Entry 1VQN (X-ray diffraction, 2.40 A resolution); this record covers chains 0 and P of the 33 polymer chains in the assembly.

== Chain 0 ==
Molecule: 23S ribosomal RNA
Organism: Haloarcula marismortui
Sequence (2922 nucleotides; row label = number of the first residue in the row):
     2 UUGGCUACUA UGCCAGCUGG UGGAUUGCUC GGCUCAGGCG CUGAUGAAGG ACGUGCCAAG
    62 CUGCGAUAAG CCAUGGGGAG CCGCACGGAG GCGAAGAACC AUGGAUUUCC GAAUGAGAAU
   122 CUCUCUAACA AUUGCUUCGC GCAAUGAGGA ACCCCGAGAA CUGAAACAUC UCAGUAUCGG
   182 GAGGAACAGA AAACGCAAUG UGAUGUCGUU AGUAACCGCG AGUGAACGCG AUACAGCCCA
   242 AACCGAAGCC CUCACGGGCA AUGUGGUGUC AGGGCUACCU CUCAUCAGCC GACCGUCUCG
   302 ACGAAGUCUC UUGGAACAGA GCGUGAUACA GGGUGACAAC CCCGUACUCG AGACCAGUAC
   362 GACGUGCGGU AGUGCCAGAG UAGCGGGGGU UGGAUAUCCC UCGCGAAUAA CGCAGGCAUC
   422 GACUGCGAAG GCUAAACACA ACCUGAGACC GAUAGUGAAC AAGUAGUGUG AACGAACGCU
   482 GCAAAGUACC CUCAGAAGGG AGGCGAAAUA GAGCAUGAAA UCAGUUGGCG AUCGAGCGAC
   542 AGGGCAUACA AGGUCCCUCG ACGAAUGACC GACGCGCGAG CGUCCAGUAA GACUCACGGG
   602 AAGCCGAUGU UCUGUCGUAC GUUUUGAAAA ACGAGCCAGG GAGUGUGUCU GCAUGGCAAG
   662 UCUAACCGGA GUAUCCGGGG AGGCACAGGG AAACCGACAU GGCCGCAGGG CUUUGCCCGA
   722 GGGCCGCCGU CUUCAAGGGC GGGGAGCCAU GUGGACACGA CCCGAAUCCG GACGAUCUAC
   782 GCAUGGACAA GAUGAAGCGU GCCGAAAGGC ACGUGGAAGU CUGUUAGAGU UGGUGUCCUA
   842 CAAUACCCUC UCGUGAUCUA UGUGUAGGGG UGAAAGGCCC AUCGAGUCCG GCAACAGCUG
   902 GUUCCAAUCG AAACAUGUCG AAGCAUGACC UCCGCCGAGG UAGUCUGUGA GGUAGAGCGA
   962 CCGAUUGGUG UGUCCGCCUC CGAGAGGAGU CGGCACACCU GUCAAACUCC AAACUUACAG
  1022 ACGCCGUUUG ACGCGGGGAU UCCGGUGCGC GGGGUAAGCC UGUGUACCAG GAGGGGAACA
  1082 ACCCAGAGAU AGGUUAAGGU CCCCAAGUGU GGAUUAAGUG UAAUCCUCUG AAGGUGGUCU
  1142 CGAGCCCUAG ACAGCCGGGA GGUGAGCUUA GAAGCAGCUA CCCUCUAAGA AAAGCGUAAC
  1202 AGCUUACCGG CCGAGGUUUG AGGCGCCCAA AAUGAUCGGG ACUCAAAUCC ACCACCGAGA
  1262 CCUGUCCGUA CCACUCAUAC UGGUAAUCGA GUAGAUUGGC GCUCUAAUUG GAUGGAAGUA
  1322 GGGGUGAAAA CUCCUAUGGA CCGAUUAGUG ACGAAAAUCC UGGCCAUAGU AGCAGCGAUA
  1382 GUCGGGUGAG AACCCCGACG GCCUAAUGGA UAAGGGUUCC UCAGCACUGC UGAUCAGCUG
  1442 AGGGUUAGCC GGUCCUAAGU CAUACCGCAA CUCGACUAUG ACGAAAUGGG AAACGGGUUA
  1502 AUAUUCCCGU GCCACUAUGC AGUGAAAGUU GACGCCCUGG GGUCGAUCAC GCUGGGCAUU
  1562 CGCCCAGUCG AACCGUCCAA CUCCGUGGAA GCCGUAAUGG CAGGAAGCGG ACGAACGGCG
  1622 GCAUAGGGAA ACGUGAUUCA ACCUGGGGCC CAUGAAAAGA CGAGCAUAGU GUCCGUACCG
  1682 AGAACCGACA CAGGUGUCCA UGGCGGCGAA AGCCAAGGCC UGUCGGGAGC AACCAACGUU
  1742 AGGGAAUUCG GCAAGUUAGU CCCGUACCUU CGGAAGAAGG GAUGCCUGCU CCGGAACGGA
  1802 GCAGGUCGCA GUGACUCGGA AGCUCGGACU GUCUAGUAAC AACAUAGGUG ACCGCAAAUC
  1862 CGCAAGGACU CGUACGGUCA CUGAAUCCUG CCCAGUGCAG GUAUCUGAAC ACCUCGUACA
  1922 AGAGGACGAA GGACCUGUCA ACGGCGGGGG UAACUAUGAC CCUCUUAAGG UAGCGUAGUA
  1982 CCUUGCCGCA UCAGUAGCGG CUUGCAUGAA UGGAUUAACC AGAGCUUCAC UGUCCCAACG
  2042 UUGGGCCCGG UGAACUGUAC AUUCCAGUGC GGAGUCUGGA GACACCCAGG GGGAAGCGAA
  2102 GACCCUAUGG AGCUUUACUG CAGGCUGUCG CUGAGACGUG GUCGCCGAUG UGCAGCAUAG
  2162 GUAGGAGACA CUACACAGGU ACCCGCGCUA GCGGGCCACC GAGUCAACAG UGAAAUACUA
  2222 CCCGUCGGUG ACUGCGACUC UCACUCCGGG AGGAGGACAC CGAUAGCCGG GCAGUUUGAC
  2282 UGGGGCGGUA CGCGCUCGAA AAGAUAUCGA GCGCGCCCUA UGGCUAUCUC AGCCGGGACA
  2342 GAGACCCGGC GAAGAGUGCA AGAGCAAAAG AUAGCUUGAC AGUGUUCUUC CCAACGAGGA
  2402 ACGCUGACGC GAAAGCGUGG UCUAGCGAAC CAAUUAGCCU GCUUGAUGCG GGCAAUUGAU
  2462 GACAGAAAAG CUACCCUAGG GAUAACAGAG UCGUCACUCG CAAGAGCACA UAUCGACCGA
  2522 GUGGCUUGCU ACCUCGAUGU CGGUUCCCUC CAUCCUGCCC GUGCAGAAGC GGGCAAGGGU
  2582 GAGGUUGUUC GCCUAUUAAA GGAGGUCGUG AGCUGGGUUU AGACCGUCGU GAGACAGGUC
  2642 GGCUGCUAUC UACUGGGUGU GUAAUGGUGU CUGACAAGAA CGACCGUAUA GUACGAGAGG
  2702 AACUACGGUU GGUGGCCACU GGUGUACCGG UUGUUCGAGA GAGCACGUGC CGGGUAGCCA
  2762 CGCCACACGG GGUAAGAGCU GAACGCAUCU AAGCUCGAAA CCCACUUGGA AAAGAGACAC
  2822 CGCCGAGGUC CCGCGUACAA GACGCGGUCG AUAGACUCGG GGUGUGCGCG UCGAGGUAAC
  2882 GAGACGUUAA GCCCACGAGC ACUAACAGAC CAAAGCCAUC AU
Unresolved in the structure: 2-9, 126-127, 715, 971-998, 1560, 1952-1963, 2137-2236, 2339-2343, 2665-2666, 2915-2923
Modified positions: 1MA (6-hydro-1-methyladenosine-5'-monophosphate) at position 628, OMU (o2'-methyluridine 5'-monophosphate) at position 2587, OMG (o2'-methylguanosine-5'-monophosphate) at position 2588, UR3 (3-methyluridine-5'-monophoshate) at position 2619, PSU (pseudouridine-5'-monophosphate) at position 2621
Ion coordination: Na+ site 1: U12 (together with Sr2+) (shared with 1 residue of chain R); Mg2+ site 1 near G28 (its only coordinating residue here); Sr2+ site 1: G33, C34, U457; Na+ site 2: C40, C443; Na+ site 3: G56, A59, G61; Na+ site 4: G66, U107, U108; Sr2+ site 2: G84, C85 (shared with 1 residue of chain T); Sr2+ site 3: C85, A86, C87 (shared with 1 residue of chain T); Mg2+ site 2: U115, G118; Na+ site 5: C130, U146; Na+ site 6: C141, G142; Sr2+ site 4: G147, A183 (shared with 1 residue of chain M); 79 more Mg2+ sites not listed; 2 more K+ sites not listed; 57 more Na+ sites not listed; 86 more Sr2+ sites not listed

== Chain P ==
Protein: 50S ribosomal protein L19E
Organism: Haloarcula marismortui
Reference sequence: P14119 (RL19_HALMA); numbering as in UniProt (aligned over 0-148)
Amino-acid sequence (149 residues; row label = number of the first residue in the row; numbering starts at 0):
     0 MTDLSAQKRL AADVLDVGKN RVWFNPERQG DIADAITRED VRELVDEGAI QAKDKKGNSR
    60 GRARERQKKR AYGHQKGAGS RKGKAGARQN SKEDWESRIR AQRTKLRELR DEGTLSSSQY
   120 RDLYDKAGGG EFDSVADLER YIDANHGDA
Unresolved in the structure: 0, 144-148

== How chain 0 and chain P interact ==
Pairs across the interface (175):
  G792(0) with Lys83(P), sugar contact; Ala86(P), sugar contact
  A793(0) with Lys83(P), sugar contact; Gly85(P), hydrogen bond to the phosphate; Ala86(P), hydrogen bond to the phosphate
  G800(0) with Gly127(P), sugar contact; Gly128(P), hydrogen bond to the base
  U801(0) with Asp124(P), sugar contact; Lys125(P), phosphate contact; Gly128(P), sugar contact; Glu130(P), hydrogen bond to the sugar
  G802(0) with Lys125(P), phosphate contact; Glu130(P), sugar contact
  U815(0) with Trp94(P), sugar contact
  G816(0) with Lys91(P), salt bridge to the phosphate
  G817(0) with Lys91(P), salt bridge to the phosphate
  G1386(0) with Gln28(P), hydrogen bond to the base
  G1387(0) with Thr1(P), hydrogen bond to the sugar; Gln28(P), hydrogen bond to the sugar
  U1388(0) with Thr1(P), hydrogen bond to the sugar
  C1395(0) with Asp2(P), hydrogen bond to the sugar
  C1396(0) with Thr1(P), sugar contact; Asp2(P), sugar contact; Leu3(P), hydrogen bond to the sugar
  C1397(0) with Lys7(P), salt bridge to the phosphate; Phe23(P), hydrogen bond to the sugar; Pro25(P), sugar contact; Gln28(P), sugar contact
  G1398(0) with Lys7(P), salt bridge to the phosphate; Val21(P), phosphate contact; Trp22(P), hydrogen bond to the phosphate; Phe23(P), hydrogen bond to the phosphate; Pro25(P), sugar contact
  A1399(0) with Trp22(P), phosphate contact; Lys52(P), salt bridge to the phosphate
  U1422(0) with Ala5(P), phosphate contact
  U1499(0) with Arg41(P), salt bridge to the phosphate
  U1500(0) with Arg37(P), phosphate contact; Arg41(P), salt bridge to the phosphate
  A1501(0) with Arg8(P), hydrogen bond to the phosphate; Leu9(P), phosphate contact; Ile35(P), sugar contact; Thr36(P), phosphate contact; Arg37(P), salt bridge to the phosphate
  A1502(0) with Arg8(P), salt bridge to the phosphate; Arg37(P), salt bridge to the phosphate
  U1539(0) with Lys91(P), sugar contact
  G1540(0) with Glu95(P), sugar contact; Arg99(P), hydrogen bond to the phosphate
  G1541(0) with Arg99(P), salt bridge to the phosphate
  U1548(0) with Arg59(P), hydrogen bond to the phosphate
  C1549(0) with Arg59(P), salt bridge to the phosphate; Arg63(P), salt bridge to the phosphate; Gln66(P), sugar contact
  C1565(0) with Ser58(P), hydrogen bond to the sugar; Arg59(P), phosphate contact; Gly60(P), phosphate contact; Arg63(P), salt bridge to the phosphate
  C1566(0) with Gly56(P), phosphate contact; Asn57(P), phosphate contact; Ser58(P), phosphate contact; Arg59(P), hydrogen bond to the phosphate; Arg63(P), salt bridge to the phosphate
  A1567(0) with Gly56(P), phosphate contact
  C1593(0) with Ser116(P), phosphate contact; Ser117(P), hydrogen bond to the phosphate; Arg120(P), sugar contact
  C1594(0) with Arg109(P), salt bridge to the phosphate; Ser116(P), phosphate contact; Tyr119(P), phosphate contact; Arg120(P), salt bridge to the phosphate
  G1595(0) with Arg109(P), salt bridge to the phosphate; Tyr119(P), hydrogen bond to the phosphate; Arg120(P), salt bridge to the phosphate; Tyr123(P), base contact; Asp124(P), base contact
  U1596(0) with Arg102(P), hydrogen bond to the base; Tyr123(P), hydrogen bond to the phosphate
  A1597(0) with Lys91(P), hydrogen bond to the base; Trp94(P), hydrogen bond to the sugar; Glu95(P), sugar contact; Ile98(P), sugar contact; Arg99(P), salt bridge to the phosphate; Arg102(P), salt bridge to the phosphate
  A1598(0) with Trp94(P), phosphate contact; Arg102(P), salt bridge to the phosphate
  G1703(0) with Asn57(P), base contact
  G1704(0) with Asn57(P), hydrogen bond to the base; Arg59(P), hydrogen bond to the phosphate
  C1705(0) with Arg59(P), salt bridge to the phosphate; Ala62(P), sugar contact; Arg65(P), hydrogen bond to the phosphate
  G1706(0) with Arg65(P), salt bridge to the phosphate; Arg69(P), salt bridge to the phosphate
  G1707(0) with Arg69(P), salt bridge to the phosphate; Lys81(P), hydrogen bond to the phosphate; Gly82(P), phosphate contact
  C1708(0) with Arg80(P), phosphate contact; Lys81(P), hydrogen bond to the phosphate; Gly82(P), hydrogen bond to the phosphate; Ala86(P), sugar contact; Arg87(P), salt bridge to the phosphate
  C1715(0) with Lys55(P), hydrogen bond to the sugar; Asn57(P), hydrogen bond to the sugar
  A1716(0) with Lys55(P), hydrogen bond to the sugar; Gly56(P), sugar contact; Asn57(P), sugar contact
  A1717(0) with Lys54(P), phosphate contact; Lys55(P), hydrogen bond to the phosphate
  G1718(0) with Val16(P), phosphate contact; Gly17(P), hydrogen bond to the phosphate; Arg20(P), salt bridge to the phosphate
  G1719(0) with Gly17(P), phosphate contact; Lys18(P), hydrogen bond to the phosphate; Asn19(P), hydrogen bond to the phosphate
  C1720(0) with Asn19(P), hydrogen bond to the phosphate
  G1760(0) with Ala77(P), hydrogen bond to the base; Arg80(P), hydrogen bond to the base; Lys81(P), hydrogen bond to the sugar
  U1761(0) with Arg80(P), sugar contact; Lys81(P), sugar contact; Gly82(P), sugar contact; Lys83(P), sugar contact; Ala84(P), phosphate contact
  C1762(0) with Lys83(P), salt bridge to the phosphate; Ala84(P), hydrogen bond to the phosphate
  U1784(0) with Ala77(P), sugar contact; Gly78(P), hydrogen bond to the phosphate
  G1785(0) with Gly76(P), phosphate contact; Ala77(P), phosphate contact; Gly78(P), hydrogen bond to the phosphate; Ser79(P), phosphate contact
  C1786(0) with Gln74(P), phosphate contact
  C1787(0) with Lys68(P), salt bridge to the phosphate; Gln74(P), hydrogen bond to the phosphate
  U1788(0) with Lys68(P), phosphate contact; His73(P), base contact
  G1789(0) with Tyr71(P), base contact; His73(P), hydrogen bond to the base
  C1790(0) with Tyr71(P), hydrogen bond to the phosphate
  C1793(0) with Arg97(P), sugar contact; Ser133(P), phosphate contact; Ala135(P), phosphate contact
  G1794(0) with Ser96(P), hydrogen bond to the sugar; Ala100(P), phosphate contact; Ser133(P), phosphate contact; Val134(P), hydrogen bond to the phosphate
  G1795(0) with Ala100(P), phosphate contact
  A1796(0) with Ser96(P), base contact
  C1798(0) with Gln66(P), sugar contact; Ala70(P), phosphate contact
  G1799(0) with Arg87(P), sugar contact; Gln88(P), base contact
  G1800(0) with Lys75(P), salt bridge to the phosphate; Arg87(P), sugar contact; Gln88(P), sugar contact
  A1801(0) with Arg80(P), salt bridge to the phosphate; Arg87(P), salt bridge to the phosphate
  G1802(0) with Gly72(P), base contact; Arg80(P), salt bridge to the phosphate
  U1813(0) with Gly78(P), sugar contact; Lys81(P), sugar contact
  U1817(0) with Lys81(P), hydrogen bond to the base
  U2735(0) with Arg65(P), salt bridge to the phosphate
  U2736(0) with Lys55(P), hydrogen bond to the sugar; Asn57(P), sugar contact; Arg61(P), salt bridge to the phosphate
  C2737(0) with Lys55(P), sugar contact; Gly56(P), phosphate contact; Asn57(P), phosphate contact; Ser58(P), hydrogen bond to the phosphate; Arg61(P), salt bridge to the phosphate
  G2738(0) with Ser58(P), sugar contact; Arg61(P), hydrogen bond to the phosphate
  A2739(0) with Arg61(P), salt bridge to the phosphate
Other interface residues (no listed pair), chain 0 (75 interface residues in all): G814, G1556
Other interface residues (no listed pair), chain P (83 interface residues in all): Ser4, Asn24, Asp53, Arg106, Gly129

== Summary ==
75 residues of chain 0 and 83 residues of chain P are in contact, with 53 hydrogen bonds and 38 salt bridges.
Among the polar pairs are G800(0)-Gly128(P), G1386(0)-Gln28(P) and U1596(0)-Arg102(P). G33(0), C34(0) and
U457(0) form the Sr2+ site 1.
Here chain 0 is 23S ribosomal RNA and chain P is 50S ribosomal protein L19E, both from Haloarcula marismortui.
Entry 1VQN (The structure of CC-HPMN AND CCA-PHE-CAP-BIO bound to the large ribosomal subunit of haloarcula
marismortui) was determined by X-ray diffraction together with 1VQ6 and 1VQ7 from the same study.
